PDB entry 8SR4 | electron microscopy, 3.12 A resolution | chains A and E of the 9 polymer chains in the assembly

Chain A (and E):
Name: Particulate methane monooxygenase alpha subunit
From: Methylococcus capsulatus
Notes: chain E of this document is another copy of the same molecule, construct and numbering; everything in this record applies to it too
Reference sequence: G1UBD1 (PMOB_METCA); numbering as in UniProt (aligned over 33-414)
Amino-acid sequence (382 residues; numbered 33 to 414; the number before each row is that of its first residue):
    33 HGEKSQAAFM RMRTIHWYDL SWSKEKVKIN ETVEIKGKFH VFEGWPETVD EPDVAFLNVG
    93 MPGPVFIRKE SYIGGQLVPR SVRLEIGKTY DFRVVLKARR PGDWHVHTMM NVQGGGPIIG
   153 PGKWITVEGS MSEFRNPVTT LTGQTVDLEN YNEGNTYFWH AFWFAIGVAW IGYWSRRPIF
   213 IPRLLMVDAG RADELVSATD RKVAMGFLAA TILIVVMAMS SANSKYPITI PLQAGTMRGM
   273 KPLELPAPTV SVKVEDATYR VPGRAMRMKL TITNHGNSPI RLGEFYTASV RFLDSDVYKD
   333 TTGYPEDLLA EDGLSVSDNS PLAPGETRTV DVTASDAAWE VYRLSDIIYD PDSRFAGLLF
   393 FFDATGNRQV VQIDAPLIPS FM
Curated features (UniProtKB/Swiss-Prot):
  - binding site (Cu cation): His33, His48, His72, His137, His139
  - mutagenesis: His48 (H48N: Impairs activity of soluble pmoB construct), His137 (H137A: Abolishes activity of soluble pmoB construct; when associated with A-139), His139 (H139A: Abolishes activity of soluble pmoB construct; when associated with A-137)
Ion coordination: Cu ion site 1: His33, His137, His139; Cu ion site 2: His48, His72

Chain A / chain E interface:
Contacting residue pairs (24; chain A residue first):
  Glu75(A) - Arg270(E)
  Trp77(A) - Arg270(E)  hydrogen bond (backbone-side chain)
  Glu79(A) - Ser113(E)
  Glu79(A) - Gly267(E)
  Glu79(A) - Thr268(E)  hydrogen bond
  Glu83(A) - Arg115(E)  salt bridge
  Glu83(A) - Arg270(E)  salt bridge
  Ile380(A) - Ile262(E)  hydrophobic
  Ile380(A) - Pro263(E)
  Tyr381(A) - Pro263(E)
  Pro383(A) - Leu264(E)
  Pro383(A) - Gln265(E)  hydrogen bond (backbone-side chain)
  Pro383(A) - Ala266(E)
  Asp384(A) - Arg112(E)  salt bridge
  Asp384(A) - Gln265(E)
  Asp384(A) - Ala266(E)
  Ser385(A) - Gln265(E)  hydrogen bond (backbone-side chain)
  Arg386(A) - Arg112(E)
  Arg386(A) - Thr268(E)  hydrogen bond (side chain-backbone)
  Arg386(A) - Met269(E)
  Pro411(A) - Leu173(E)
  Phe413(A) - Ile260(E)  hydrophobic
  Met414(A) - Leu173(E)
  Met414(A) - Thr174(E)
Other interface residues (no listed pair), chain A (18 interface residues in all): Gly76, Pro78, Ile118, Asp382, Ile410
Other interface residues (no listed pair), chain E (17 interface residues in all): Val86, Gly175

Summary:
18 residues of chain A face 17 of chain E across their interface; the contacts include 5 hydrogen bonds and 3
salt bridges. Polar contacts include Glu83(A)-Arg115(E), Glu83(A)-Arg270(E) and Asp384(A)-Arg112(E). From
UniProt: 5 Cu cation-binding residues and 3 mutagenesis sites on chain A.
Both chains are Particulate methane monooxygenase alpha subunit (Methylococcus capsulatus). Entry 8SR4
(particulate methane monooxygeanse treated with potassium cyanide and copper reloaded) was determined by
electron microscopy together with 8SR5, 8SQW, 8SR1, 8SR2 and 8OYI from the same study.
